PDB entry 3S17 | X-ray diffraction, 3.20 A resolution | chains C and K of the 12 polymer chains in the assembly

Chain C:
Molecule: DNA-directed RNA polymerase II subunit RPB3
Organism: Saccharomyces cerevisiae
UniProt: P16370 (RPB3_YEAST); residue numbers follow UniProt; this construct covers 1-318
Chain sequence (318 residues; numbered 1 to 318; the number before each row is that of its first residue):
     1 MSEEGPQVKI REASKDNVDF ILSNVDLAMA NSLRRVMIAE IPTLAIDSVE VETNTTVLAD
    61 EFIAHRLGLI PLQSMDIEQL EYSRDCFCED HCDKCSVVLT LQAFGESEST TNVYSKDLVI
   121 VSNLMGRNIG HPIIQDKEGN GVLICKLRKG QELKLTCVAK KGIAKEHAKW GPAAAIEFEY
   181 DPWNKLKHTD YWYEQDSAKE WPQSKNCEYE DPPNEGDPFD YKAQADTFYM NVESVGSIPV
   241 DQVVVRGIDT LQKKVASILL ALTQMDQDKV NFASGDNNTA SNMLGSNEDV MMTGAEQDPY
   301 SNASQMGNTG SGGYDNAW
Not modelled in the structure: 1-2, 269-318
Swiss-Prot annotation at these positions:
  - binding site (Zn(2+)): Cys86, Cys88, Cys92, Cys95
  - modified residue: Ser2 (N-acetylserine)
  - natural variant: Ala30 (A30D: In mutant RPB3-1)
  - mutagenesis: Lys9 (K9E: Transcript termination readthrough)
Metal / ion sites: Zn2+: Cys86, Cys88, Cys92, Cys95

Chain K:
Molecule: DNA-directed RNA polymerase II subunit RPB11
Organism: Saccharomyces cerevisiae
UniProt: P38902 (RPB11_YEAST); residues 1-120 here = UniProt positions 1-120
Chain sequence (120 residues; each row starts with the number of its first residue):
     1 MNAPDRFELF LLGEGESKLK IDPDTKAPNA VVITFEKEDH TLGNLIRAEL LNDRKVLFAA
    61 YKVEHPFFAR FKLRIQTTEG YDPKDALKNA CNSIINKLGA LKTNFETEWN LQTLAADDAF
Not modelled in the structure: 115-120
Swiss-Prot annotation at these positions:
  - mutagenesis: Glu108 (E108G/V: Transcript termination readthrough; E108K: Transcript termination readthrough. Lethal), Leu111 (L111P: Transcript termination readthrough), Leu114 (L114P: Transcript termination readthrough)

Chain C / chain K interface:
Contacting residue pairs - 83 pairs, chain C then chain K:
  Glu3(C) - Asn104(K)  hydrogen bond (backbone-side chain)
  Glu4(C) - Asn96(K)
  Glu4(C) - Ala100(K)
  Pro6(C) - Lys97(K)
  Pro6(C) - Leu101(K)  hydrophobic
  Pro6(C) - Asn104(K)  hydrogen bond (backbone-side chain)
  Gln7(C) - Asn104(K)
  Val8(C) - Leu101(K)  hydrophobic
  Val8(C) - Phe105(K)  hydrophobic
  Val8(C) - Glu108(K)
  Lys9(C) - Glu108(K)
  Ile10(C) - Phe105(K)  hydrophobic
  Ile10(C) - Glu108(K)  hydrogen bond (backbone-side chain)
  Ile10(C) - Trp109(K)
  Ile10(C) - Gln112(K)  hydrogen bond (backbone-side chain)
  Arg11(C) - Gln112(K)
  Ala13(C) - Gln112(K)
  Ala13(C) - Leu114(K)
  Ser14(C) - Trp109(K)
  Ser14(C) - Leu114(K)
  Val18(C) - Phe105(K)  hydrophobic
  Val18(C) - Trp109(K)  hydrophobic
  Leu22(C) - Leu101(K)  hydrophobic
  Asp26(C) - Ala48(K)
  Ala28(C) - Asn44(K)
  Ala28(C) - Leu45(K)
  Ala28(C) - Ala48(K)  hydrophobic
  Met29(C) - Leu45(K)  hydrophobic
  Met29(C) - Ile94(K)
  Met29(C) - Lys97(K)
  Met29(C) - Leu98(K)  hydrophobic
  Ser32(C) - Thr41(K)  hydrogen bond (side chain-backbone)
  Ser32(C) - Leu45(K)
  Arg35(C) - Asp39(K)  salt bridge
  Arg35(C) - His40(K)
  Arg35(C) - Thr41(K)  hydrogen bond
  Val36(C) - Thr41(K)
  Glu40(C) - Thr41(K)
  Arg84(C) - Phe10(K)
  Arg84(C) - Leu11(K)
  Lys165(C) - Arg6(K)  hydrogen bond (backbone-side chain)
  Lys165(C) - Leu9(K)
  Lys165(C) - Asp39(K)  salt bridge
  Glu166(C) - Arg6(K)  hydrogen bond (backbone-side chain)
  Glu166(C) - Phe7(K)
  Glu166(C) - Phe10(K)
  His167(C) - Arg6(K)
  Asp241(C) - Phe105(K)
  Asp241(C) - Trp109(K)
  Val244(C) - Phe105(K)  hydrophobic
  Val245(C) - Lys102(K)
  Val245(C) - Phe105(K)  hydrophobic
  Val245(C) - Glu106(K)
  Ile248(C) - Leu98(K)
  Ile248(C) - Leu101(K)  hydrophobic
  Ile248(C) - Lys102(K)
  Asp249(C) - Lys102(K)  salt bridge
  Leu251(C) - Leu45(K)  hydrophobic
  Leu251(C) - Leu98(K)  hydrophobic
  Gln252(C) - Ile95(K)  hydrogen bond (side chain-backbone)
  Gln252(C) - Leu98(K)
  Gln252(C) - Gly99(K)
  Lys254(C) - Glu38(K)  salt bridge
  Lys254(C) - Leu42(K)
  Val255(C) - Leu42(K)  hydrophobic
  Val255(C) - Cys91(K)
  Val255(C) - Ile94(K)  hydrophobic
  Val255(C) - Ile95(K)  hydrophobic
  Ala256(C) - Ile95(K)
  Ile258(C) - Leu19(K)  hydrophobic
  Ile258(C) - Phe35(K)  hydrophobic
  Ile258(C) - Leu42(K)  hydrophobic
  Ile258(C) - Ile46(K)  hydrophobic
  Ile258(C) - Cys91(K)  hydrophobic
  Leu259(C) - Lys88(K)
  Leu259(C) - Cys91(K)  hydrophobic
  Leu259(C) - Asn92(K)
  Leu259(C) - Ile95(K)  hydrophobic
  Leu262(C) - Leu19(K)  hydrophobic
  Leu262(C) - Leu87(K)  hydrophobic
  Leu262(C) - Lys88(K)
  Met265(C) - Leu19(K)
  Met265(C) - Ile21(K)  hydrophobic
Also at the interface, not in a pair above, chain C (44 interface residues in all): Gly5, Lys15, Asn24, Leu33, Ile163, Ala164, Ala261
Also at the interface, not in a pair above, chain K (40 interface residues in all): Lys18, Lys84, Thr103

Summary:
The interface between chain C and chain K involves 44 residues on one side and 40 on the other; the contacts
include 9 hydrogen bonds and 4 salt bridges. Polar contacts include Arg35(C)-Asp39(K), Lys165(C)-Asp39(K) and
Asp249(C)-Lys102(K).
Chain C is DNA-directed RNA polymerase II subunit RPB3 and chain K is DNA-directed RNA polymerase II subunit
RPB11, both from Saccharomyces cerevisiae; the structure, RNA Polymerase II Initiation Complex with a 9-nt
RNA, was determined by X-ray diffraction together with 3RZD, 3RZO, 3S14, 3S15, 3S16, 3S1M and 5 further
entries from the same study.
